4J9L - chains A and P of the 3 polymer chains in the assembly; structure by X-ray diffraction, 1.85 A resolution.

[Chain A]
Molecule: DNA polymerase eta
Organism: Homo sapiens
Notes: EC 2.7.7.7; fragment: catalytic core domain
UniProtKB: Q9Y253 (POLH_HUMAN); residues 1-432 here = UniProt positions 1-432
Amino-acid sequence (435 residues; row label = number of the first residue in the row; numbers below 1 keep their minus sign (Gly-2 is residue -2)):
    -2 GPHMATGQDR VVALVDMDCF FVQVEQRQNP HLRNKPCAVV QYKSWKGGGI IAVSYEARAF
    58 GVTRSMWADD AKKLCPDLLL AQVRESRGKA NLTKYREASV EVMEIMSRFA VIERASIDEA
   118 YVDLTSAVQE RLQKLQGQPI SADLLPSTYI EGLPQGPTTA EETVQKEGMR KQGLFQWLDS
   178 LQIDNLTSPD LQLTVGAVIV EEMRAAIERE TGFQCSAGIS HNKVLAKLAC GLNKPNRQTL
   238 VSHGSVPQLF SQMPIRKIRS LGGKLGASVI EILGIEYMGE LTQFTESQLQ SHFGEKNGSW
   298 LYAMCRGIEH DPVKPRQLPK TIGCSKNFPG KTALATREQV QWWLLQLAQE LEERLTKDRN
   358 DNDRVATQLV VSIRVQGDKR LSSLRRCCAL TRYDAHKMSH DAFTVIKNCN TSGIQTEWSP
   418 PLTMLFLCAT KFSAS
Not modelled in the structure: 155-159
Sequence notes: expression tag (-2 to 0)
Bound ions: Mg2+ site 1: Asp13, Met14, Asp115 (together with XG4); Mg2+ site 2: Asp13, Asp115, Glu116 (together with XG4)
Residues lining bound ligands: XG4 (2'-deoxy-5'-O-[(R)-hydroxy{[(R)-hydroxy(phosphonooxy)phosphoryl]amino}phosphoryl]guanosine): Asp13, Met14, Asp15, Cys16, Phe17, Phe18, Gln38, Ile48, Ala49, Tyr52, Arg55, Arg61, Leu89, Ile114, Asp115, Lys231
Swiss-Prot annotation at these positions:
  - binding site (Mg(2+)): Asp13, Met14, Asp115, Glu116
  - binding site (Mn(2+)): Asp13, Met14, Asp115, Glu116
  - binding site (a 2'-deoxyribonucleoside 5'-triphosphate): Arg61
  - natural variant: Val37 (deletion: In XPV), Leu75 (deletion: In XPV), Arg93 (R93P: In XPV), Arg111 (R111H: In XPV), Thr122 (T122P: In XPV), Gly153 (G153D: In a breast cancer sample), Thr191 (T191P: In XPV), Gly263 (G263V: In XPV), Val266 (V266D: In XPV), Gly295 (G295R: In XPV), Arg361 (R361S: In XPV)
  - mutagenesis: Tyr52 (Y52A/F: Reduces DNA polymerase activity; Y52E: Reduces DNA polymerase activity. Increases fidelity of replication and reduces translesion bypass), Arg61 (R61A: Reduces enzymatic activity by two-thirds), Ser62 (S62G: Increased DNA polymerase activity and translesion bypass compared to wild-type), Ala68 (A68S/V: Severe reduction in thymine dimer translesion bypass), Asn324 to Pro326 (Reduces binding to chromatin and to monoubiquitinated PCNA. Abolishes binding to monoubiquitinated PCNA; when associated with 705-E--H-713 Del)

[Chain P]
Molecule: 9-nt DNA strand
Sequence (9 nucleotides; row label = number of the first residue in the row):
     1 TACGTCATC

[How chain A and chain P interact]
Residue-residue contacts - 24 pairs, chain A then chain P:
  Arg61(A) with DC9(P), base contact
  Lys224(A) with DC9(P), salt bridge to the phosphate
  Ile255(A) with DT8(P), phosphate contact
  Arg256(A) with DT8(P), phosphate contact
  Ser257(A) with DA7(P), phosphate contact; DT8(P), hydrogen bond to the phosphate
  Leu258(A) with DT8(P), hydrogen bond to the phosphate
  Gly259(A) with DT8(P), hydrogen bond to the phosphate
  Gly260(A) with DA7(P), phosphate contact; DT8(P), hydrogen bond to the phosphate
  Lys261(A) with DC6(P), salt bridge to the phosphate; DA7(P), hydrogen bond to the phosphate
  Leu262(A) with DA7(P), hydrogen bond to the phosphate
  Gln365(A) with DA2(P), hydrogen bond to the phosphate
  Arg377(A) with DT5(P), salt bridge to the phosphate
  Leu381(A) with DG4(P), phosphate contact
  Arg382(A) with DC3(P), base contact; DG4(P), hydrogen bond to the phosphate; DT5(P), base contact
  Arg383(A) with DC3(P), salt bridge to the phosphate; DG4(P), salt bridge to the phosphate
  Cys384(A) with DA2(P), phosphate contact; DC3(P), phosphate contact
  Lys428(A) with DA2(P), phosphate contact
Also at the interface, not in a pair above, chain A (19 interface residues in all): Ser379, Ser380

[In short]
19 residues of chain A face 8 of chain P across their interface; the contacts include 8 hydrogen bonds and 5
salt bridges. Among the polar pairs are Ser257(A)-DT8(P), Leu258(A)-DT8(P) and Gly259(A)-DT8(P). Chain A binds
compound XG4.
Here chain A is DNA polymerase eta (Homo sapiens) and chain P is a 9-nt DNA strand. Entry 4J9L (Human DNA
polymerase eta-DNA ternary complex: misincorporation G opposite T after a C at the primer ...) was determined
by X-ray diffraction (same publication as 4J9K, 4J9M, 4J9N, 4J9O, 4J9P, 4J9Q, 4J9R and 4J9S).
